PDB entry 9P8S | electron microscopy, 2.37 A resolution | chains A and E of the 8 polymer chains in the assembly

Chain A (and E):
Molecule: DNTP triphosphohydrolase
Source organism: Salmonella enterica
Notes: chain E of this document is another copy of the same molecule, construct and numbering; everything in this record applies to it too
UniProtKB: A0A5H6DAK1 (A0A5H6DAK1_SALET); residue numbers follow UniProt; this construct covers 1-471
Sequence (473 residues; each row starts with the number of its first residue; numbers below 1 keep their minus sign (Gly-1 is residue -1)):
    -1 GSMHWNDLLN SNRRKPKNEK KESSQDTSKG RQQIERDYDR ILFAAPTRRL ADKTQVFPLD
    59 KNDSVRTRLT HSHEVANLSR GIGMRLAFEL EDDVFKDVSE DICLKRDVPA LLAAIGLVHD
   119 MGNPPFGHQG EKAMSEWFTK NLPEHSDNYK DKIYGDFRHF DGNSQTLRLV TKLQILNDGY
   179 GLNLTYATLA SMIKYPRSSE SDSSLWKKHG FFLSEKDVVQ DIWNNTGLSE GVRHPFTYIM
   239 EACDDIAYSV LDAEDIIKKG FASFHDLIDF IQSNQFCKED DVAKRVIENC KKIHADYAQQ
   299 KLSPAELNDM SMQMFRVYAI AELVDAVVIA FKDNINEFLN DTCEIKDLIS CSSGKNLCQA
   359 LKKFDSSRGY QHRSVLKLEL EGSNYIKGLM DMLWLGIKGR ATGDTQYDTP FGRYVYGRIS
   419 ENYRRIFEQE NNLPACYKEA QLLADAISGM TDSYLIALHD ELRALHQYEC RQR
Not modelled in the structure: 15-28, 173-176, 470-471 (chain E: -1, 16-28, 173-176, 470-471)
Construct notes: expression tag (-1 to 0); conflict Gly177 (Thr in A0A5H6DAK1), Asn430 (Ser in A0A5H6DAK1)
Ion coordination: Mg2+: His69, His117, Asp118, Asp242
From the paper describing this entry:
  - self-association interface (contacts with another copy of this molecule); pairs are residue here / residue on that copy: His263-His263 (pi stacking), Arg46
  - Mg2+ coordination: His69, His117, Asp118, Asp242
  - catalytic residues: His126, Glu129
  - mutagenesis - H117A/D118A: abolished catalytic activity
  - mutagenesis - R29A/R34A/R38A: increased catalytic activity on p3diT
  - mutagenesis - R29A/R34A/R38A: unchanged catalytic activity

How chain A and chain E interact:
Contacting residue pairs - 5 pairs, chain A then chain E:
  Asp264(A) - Pro302(E)
  Ser301(A) - Arg366(E)
  Pro302(A) - Asp264(E)
  Pro302(A) - Arg366(E)
  Arg366(A) - Pro302(E)
Other interface residues (no listed pair), chain A (5 interface residues in all): His263
Other interface residues (no listed pair), chain E (6 interface residues in all): His263, Leu300, Ser301

Summary:
Chain A and chain E form an interface of 5 and 6 residues respectively. His69(A), His117(A), Asp118(A) and
Asp242(A) form the Mg2+ site. The paper reports catalytic residues His126(A) and Glu129(A); H117A/D118A of
chain A abolish catalytic activity.
Both chains are DNTP triphosphohydrolase (Salmonella enterica). Entry 9P8S (Structure of CloA apo) was
determined by electron microscopy (same publication as 9P8T, 9P8U, 9P8V and 9P8W).
